PDB entry 5XC4 | X-ray diffraction, 1.42 A resolution | chain A

Chain A:
Name: Endo-beta-1,4-glucanase
Organism: Ampullaria crossean
Notes: EC 3.2.1.4
UniProtKB: A7KMF0 (A7KMF0_9CAEN); residues 1-179 here correspond to UniProt positions 17-195 (UniProt number = residue number + 16)
Amino-acid sequence (190 residues; numbered -4 to 185; the number before each row is that of its first residue; numbers below 1 keep their minus sign (Ser-4 is residue -4)):
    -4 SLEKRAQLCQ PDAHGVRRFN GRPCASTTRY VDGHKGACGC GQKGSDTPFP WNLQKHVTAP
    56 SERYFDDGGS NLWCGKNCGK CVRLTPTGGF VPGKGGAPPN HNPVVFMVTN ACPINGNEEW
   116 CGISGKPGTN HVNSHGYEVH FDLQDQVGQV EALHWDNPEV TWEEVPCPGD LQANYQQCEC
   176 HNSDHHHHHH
Not modelled in the structure: -4 to -1, 179-185
Disulfide bonds: Cys4-Cys19, Cys33-Cys73, Cys35-Cys173, Cys69-Cys175, Cys76-Cys162, Cys107-Cys116
Differences from the reference sequence: expression tag (-4 to 0, 180-185)

In short:
Chain A is Endo-beta-1,4-glucanase (Ampullaria crossean); the structure, Crystal structure of GH45
endoglucanase EG27II at pH4.0, in complex with cellobiose, was determined by X-ray diffraction together with
5XBU, 5XBX, 5XC8, 5XC9 and 5XCA from the same study.
